Entry 6PC4 (X-ray diffraction, 2.60 A resolution); this record covers chains B and E of the 6 polymer chains in the assembly.

== Chain B ==
Protein: Tubulin beta-2B chain
From: Sus scrofa
UniProt: A0A287AGU7 (A0A287AGU7_PIG); residue numbers follow UniProt; this construct covers 1-445
Chain sequence (445 residues; numbered 1 to 445; the number before each row is that of its first residue):
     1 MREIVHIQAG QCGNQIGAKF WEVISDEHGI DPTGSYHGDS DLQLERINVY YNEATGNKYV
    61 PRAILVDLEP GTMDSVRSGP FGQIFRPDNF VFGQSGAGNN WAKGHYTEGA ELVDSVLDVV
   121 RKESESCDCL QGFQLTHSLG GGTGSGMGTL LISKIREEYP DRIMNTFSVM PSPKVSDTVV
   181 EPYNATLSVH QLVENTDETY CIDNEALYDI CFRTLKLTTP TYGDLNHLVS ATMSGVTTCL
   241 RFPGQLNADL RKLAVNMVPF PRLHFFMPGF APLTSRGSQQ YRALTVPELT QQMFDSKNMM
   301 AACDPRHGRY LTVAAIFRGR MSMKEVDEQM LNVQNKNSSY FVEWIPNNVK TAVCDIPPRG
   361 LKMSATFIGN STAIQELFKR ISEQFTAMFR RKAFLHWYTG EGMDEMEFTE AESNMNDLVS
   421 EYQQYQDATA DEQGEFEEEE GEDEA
Not modelled in the structure: 1, 429-445
Ion coordination: Mg2+: Gln11 (together with GDP)
Ligand contacts:
  - GDP (guanosine-5'-diphosphate): Ala9, Gly10, Gln11, Cys12, Gln15, Ile16, Asp67, Ala97, Asn99, Ser138, Gly140, Gly141, Gly142, Thr143, Gly144, Val169, Pro171, Val175, Asp177, Glu181, Asn204, Leu207, Tyr222, Leu225, Asn226
  - O91 ([2-(4-methylphenyl)-1H-imidazol-4-yl](3,4,5-trimethoxyphenyl)methanone): Tyr200, Val236, Cys239, Leu240, Leu246, Ala248, Asp249, Leu250, Lys252, Leu253, Asn256, Met257, Thr312, Val313, Ala314, Ala315, Ile316, Asn347, Asn348, Val349, Lys350, Ala352, Ile368

== Chain E ==
Protein: Stathmin-4
From: Homo sapiens
UniProt: Q9H169 (STMN4_HUMAN); residues 5-145 here correspond to UniProt positions 49-189 (UniProt number = residue number + 44)
Chain sequence (143 residues; numbered 3 to 145; the number before each row is that of its first residue):
     3 MADMEVIELN KCTSGQSFEV ILKPPSFDGV PEFNASLPRR RDPSLEEIQK KLEAAEERRK
    63 YQEAELLKHL AEKREHEREV IQKAIEENNN FIKMAKEKLA QKMESNKENR EAHLAAMLER
   123 LQEKDKHAEE VRKNKELKEE ASR
Not modelled in the structure: 3-5, 29-43, 142-145
Sequence notes: expression tag (3-4)
Swiss-Prot annotation at these positions:
  - modified residue: Ser46 (Phosphoserine)

== Interface between chain B and chain E ==
Residue-residue contacts - 25 pairs, chain B then chain E:
  His105(B) with Lys75(E), hydrogen bond
  Tyr106(B) with His78(E), hydrogen bond; Glu79(E); Val82(E), hydrophobic; Ile83(E)
  Leu150(B) with Glu79(E)
  Ser153(B) with Leu72(E); Lys75(E); Arg76(E), hydrogen bond
  Lys154(B) with Arg76(E); Glu79(E), salt bridge
  Arg156(B) with Leu68(E)
  Glu157(B) with Leu72(E); Arg76(E), salt bridge
  Pro160(B) with Glu65(E)
  Gln191(B) with Lys75(E)
  Glu194(B) with His71(E)
  Thr399(B) with Glu89(E)
  Glu401(B) with Val82(E); Ala86(E)
  Gly402(B) with Val82(E); Lys85(E); Ala86(E)
  Asp404(B) with Lys85(E), salt bridge
  Glu407(B) with His78(E), salt bridge
Other interface residues (no listed pair), chain B (18 interface residues in all): Thr107, Gly400, Met403
Other interface residues (no listed pair), chain E (14 interface residues in all): Leu69

== Summary ==
18 residues of chain B face 14 of chain E across their interface, with 3 hydrogen bonds and 4 salt bridges.
Among the polar pairs are Lys154(B)-Glu79(E), Glu157(B)-Arg76(E) and Asp404(B)-Lys85(E). Bound to chain B: GDP
and compound O91.
Chain B is Tubulin beta-2B chain (Sus scrofa) and chain E is Stathmin-4 (Homo sapiens); the structure,
Tubulin-RB3_SLD-TTL in complex with compound ABI-274, was determined by X-ray diffraction, deposited together
with 6AGK.
